Entry 7YB1 (X-ray diffraction, 3.30 A resolution); this record covers chains A and B of the 3 polymer chains in the assembly.

== Chain A (and B) ==
Name: Versicolorin reductase
Organism: Cercospora sp. JNU001
Notes: chain B of this document is another copy of the same molecule, construct and numbering; everything in this record applies to it too
UniProtKB: A0A2G5I2X5 (A0A2G5I2X5_CERBT); residues 1-268 here = UniProt positions 1-268
Sequence (279 residues; numbered -1 to 277; the number before each row is that of its first residue; numbers below 1 keep their minus sign (Met-1 is residue -1)):
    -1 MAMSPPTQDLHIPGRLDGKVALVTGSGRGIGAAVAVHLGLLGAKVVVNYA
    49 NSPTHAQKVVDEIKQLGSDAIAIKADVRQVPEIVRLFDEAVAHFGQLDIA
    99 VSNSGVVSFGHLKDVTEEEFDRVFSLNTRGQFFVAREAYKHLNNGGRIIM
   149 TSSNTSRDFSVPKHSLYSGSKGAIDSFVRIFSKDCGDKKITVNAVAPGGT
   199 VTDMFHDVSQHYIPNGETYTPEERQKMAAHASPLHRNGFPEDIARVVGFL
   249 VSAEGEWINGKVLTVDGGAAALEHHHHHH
Disordered / not traced: -1 to 7, 210-215, 269-277 (chain B: -1 to 10, 209-218, 269-277)
Sequence notes: initiating methionine (-1); expression tag (0, 269-277)
Residues lining bound ligands: NADP (NAP; NADP nicotinamide-adenine-dinucleotide phosphate): Gly23, Ser24, Gly25, Arg26, Gly27, Ile28, Asn46, Tyr47, Ala48, Asn49, Ser50, Ala73, Asp74, Val75, Arg76, Asn101, Ser102, Gly103, Leu124, Thr149, Ser150, Ser151, Tyr165, Lys169, Pro195, Gly196, Gly197, Thr198, Thr200, Asp201, Met202, Phe203
From the paper describing this entry:
  - catalytic residues: Ser151, Tyr165, Lys169
  - mutagenesis - H162F, Y210A (3.2-fold), Y210F: increased catalytic activity on 1e
  - mutagenesis - H162F: increased catalytic activity on 2-chloroacetophenone

== Chain A / chain B interface ==
Pairs across the interface (57):
  Leu8(A) with Arg13(B)
  His9(A) with Arg13(B), hydrogen bond (backbone-side chain); Leu38(B)
  Pro11(A) with Pro11(B); Leu39(B), hydrophobic
  Lys181(A) with Pro231(B); Gly266(B), hydrogen bond (side chain-backbone)
  Gly184(A) with Pro231(B)
  Lys187(A) with Leu232(B), hydrogen bond (side chain-backbone)
  Ser230(A) with Trp255(B)
  Pro231(A) with Ser180(B); Lys181(B); Gly184(B)
  Leu232(A) with Lys187(B), hydrogen bond (backbone-side chain); Glu254(B); Asn257(B)
  Arg234(A) with Glu254(B), salt bridge; Trp255(B)
  Asn235(A) with Trp255(B)
  Gly236(A) with Trp255(B)
  Asp240(A) with Trp255(B)
  Arg243(A) with Phe247(B); Glu252(B)
  Val244(A) with Phe247(B), hydrophobic
  Phe247(A) with Arg243(B); Val244(B), hydrophobic; Phe247(B), hydrophobic
  Glu252(A) with Arg243(B)
  Glu254(A) with Leu232(B); Arg234(B), salt bridge
  Trp255(A) with Ser230(B); Arg234(B); Asn235(B); Gly236(B); Asp240(B); Val263(B); Asp264(B), hydrogen bond (backbone-backbone); Gly265(B), hydrogen bond (backbone-backbone)
  Ile256(A) with Val244(B), hydrophobic
  Asn257(A) with Leu232(B); Gly265(B); Gly266(B), hydrogen bond (backbone-backbone)
  Lys259(A) with Thr262(B); Asp264(B), salt bridge; Gly266(B)
  Leu261(A) with Leu261(B), hydrophobic
  Thr262(A) with Ile256(B); Lys259(B), hydrogen bond (backbone-side chain)
  Val263(A) with Trp255(B); Ile256(B), hydrophobic
  Asp264(A) with Trp255(B), hydrogen bond (backbone-side chain); Lys259(B), salt bridge
  Gly265(A) with Trp255(B), hydrogen bond (backbone-backbone); Asn257(B)
  Gly266(A) with Lys181(B), hydrogen bond (backbone-side chain); Asn257(B), hydrogen bond (backbone-backbone); Lys259(B)
Other interface residues (no listed pair), chain A (34 interface residues in all): Ser180, Ile188, His233, Ile241, Ala267, Ala268
Other interface residues (no listed pair), chain B (35 interface residues in all): Gly12, Asp185, Ile188, Thr189, His233

== Overview ==
The interface between chain A and chain B involves 34 residues on one side and 35 on the other; the contacts
include 12 hydrogen bonds and 4 salt bridges. Polar pairs include Arg234(A)-Glu254(B), Lys259(A)-Asp264(B) and
His9(A)-Arg13(B). The paper reports catalytic residues Ser151(A), Tyr165(A) and Lys169(A); H162F, Y210A and
Y210F of chain A increase catalytic activity on 1e.
Both chains are Versicolorin reductase (Cercospora sp. JNU001). Entry 7YB1 (Crystal Structure of anthrol
reductase (CbAR) in complex with NADP+) was determined by X-ray diffraction together with 7YB2, 8HFJ and 8HFK
from the same study.
